Entry 5YBB (X-ray diffraction, 3.20 A resolution); this record covers chains D and H of the 8 polymer chains in the assembly.

[Chain D]
Protein: Restriction endonuclease S subunits
Organism: Caldanaerobacter subterraneus subsp. tengcongensis
Reference sequence: Q8R9Q6 (Q8R9Q6_CALS4); residue numbers follow UniProt; this construct covers 2-398
Sequence (398 residues; numbered 1 to 398; the number before each row is that of its first residue):
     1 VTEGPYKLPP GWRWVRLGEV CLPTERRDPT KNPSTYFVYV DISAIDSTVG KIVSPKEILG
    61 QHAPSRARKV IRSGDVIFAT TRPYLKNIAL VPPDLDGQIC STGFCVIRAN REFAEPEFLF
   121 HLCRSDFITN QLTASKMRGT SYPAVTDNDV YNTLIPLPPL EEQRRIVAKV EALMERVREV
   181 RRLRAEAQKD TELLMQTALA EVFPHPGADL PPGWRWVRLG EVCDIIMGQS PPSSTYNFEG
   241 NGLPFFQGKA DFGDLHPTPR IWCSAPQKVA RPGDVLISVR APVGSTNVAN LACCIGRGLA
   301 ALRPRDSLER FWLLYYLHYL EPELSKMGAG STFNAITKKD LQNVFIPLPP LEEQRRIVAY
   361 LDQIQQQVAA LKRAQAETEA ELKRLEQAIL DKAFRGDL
Not modelled in the structure: 1-4, 328-331
Covalent attachments: covalent link Arg271-Arg303
Sequence notes: expression tag (1)
What the authors report for this chain:
  - binding site for the 22-nt DNA strand (chain H): Arg26, Lys31, Asp41, Ile42, Ser43, Arg66, Arg82, Tyr84, Asn87, Thr146

[Chain H]
Molecule: 22-nt DNA strand
Sequence (22 nucleotides; numbered 1 to 22; the number before each row is that of its first residue):
     1 CTGCGAGGTC AAGGTCACGT GG

[Interface between chain D and chain H]
Contacting residue pairs - 14 pairs, chain D then chain H:
  Asp41(D) - DA6(H)  phosphate contact
  Ile42(D) - DG5(H)  phosphate contact
  Ile42(D) - DA6(H)  hydrogen bond to the phosphate
  Ser43(D) - DA6(H)  hydrogen bond to the phosphate
  Pro64(D) - DG7(H)  phosphate contact
  Arg66(D) - DA6(H)  hydrogen bond to the base
  Arg66(D) - DG7(H)  hydrogen bond to the base
  Arg66(D) - DG8(H)  hydrogen bond to the base
  Arg82(D) - DC4(H)  salt bridge to the phosphate
  Arg82(D) - DG5(H)  hydrogen bond to the base
  Tyr84(D) - DC4(H)  hydrogen bond to the phosphate
  Leu85(D) - DC4(H)  phosphate contact
  Leu85(D) - DG5(H)  phosphate contact
  Asn87(D) - DG5(H)  hydrogen bond to the phosphate
Also at the interface, not in a pair above, chain D (13 interface residues in all): Tyr39, Ser65, Thr81, Ser101

[Overview]
13 residues of chain D and 5 residues of chain H are in contact; the contacts include 8 hydrogen bonds and 1
salt bridge. Polar pairs include Arg66(D)-DA6(H), Arg66(D)-DG7(H) and Arg66(D)-DG8(H). The paper reports a
binding site for the 22-nt DNA strand (chain H) at Arg26(D), Lys31(D) and Asp41(D) among others.
Chain D is Restriction endonuclease S subunits (Caldanaerobacter subterraneus subsp. tengcongensis) and chain
H is a 22-nt DNA strand; the structure, Structural basis underlying complex assembly andconformational
transition of the type I R-M system, was determined by X-ray diffraction.
